PDB entry 1WOB | X-ray diffraction, 2.80 A resolution | chains A and B

Chain A (and B):
Name: Triosephosphate isomerase
Source organism: Plasmodium falciparum
Notes: EC 5.3.1.1; chain B of this document is another copy of the same molecule, construct and numbering; everything in this record applies to it too
Reference sequence: Q07412 (TPIS_PLAFA); residue numbers follow UniProt; this construct covers 1-248
Chain sequence (248 residues; numbered 1 to 248; the number before each row is that of its first residue):
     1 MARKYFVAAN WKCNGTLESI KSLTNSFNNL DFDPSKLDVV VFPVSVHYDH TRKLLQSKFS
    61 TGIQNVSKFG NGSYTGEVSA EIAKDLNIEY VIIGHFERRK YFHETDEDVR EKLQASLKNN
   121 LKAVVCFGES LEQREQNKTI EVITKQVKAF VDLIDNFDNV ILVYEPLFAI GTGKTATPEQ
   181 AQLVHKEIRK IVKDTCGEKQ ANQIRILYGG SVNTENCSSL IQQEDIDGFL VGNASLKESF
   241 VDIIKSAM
Unresolved in the structure: 1-2
Sequence notes: engineered mutation Val-163 (Ala in Q07412), Phe-168 (Trp in Q07412)
UniProt features mapped onto this chain:
  - active site: His-95 (Electrophile), Glu-165 (Proton acceptor)
  - binding site (D-glyceraldehyde 3-phosphate): Asn-10, Lys-12, Gly-171, Leu-230, Gly-232, Asn-233
Reported in the primary citation:
  - binding site for sulfate ion: Ser-73, Ser-211, Asn-233
  - conformationally variable residues (order/disorder transition): Ala-169 to Gly-173
  - catalytic residues: Lys-12, His-95, Glu-165 (citing earlier work)
  - mutagenesis - W168F: decreased catalytic activity (citing earlier work)

How chain A and chain B interact:
Residue-residue contacts - 77 pairs, chain A then chain B:
  Asn-10(A) / Thr-75(B)  hydrogen bond
  Lys-12(A) / Gly-72(B)
  Lys-12(A) / Ser-73(B)
  Lys-12(A) / Thr-75(B)
  Cys-13(A) / Asn-71(B)
  Cys-13(A) / Gly-72(B)  hydrogen bond (backbone-backbone)
  Cys-13(A) / Tyr-74(B)
  Cys-13(A) / Glu-77(B)  hydrogen bond (side chain-backbone)
  Cys-13(A) / Ser-79(B)
  Asn-14(A) / Asn-71(B)
  Asn-14(A) / Gly-72(B)  hydrogen bond (side chain-backbone)
  Asn-14(A) / Ile-82(B)
  Gly-15(A) / Ile-82(B)
  Thr-16(A) / Asp-85(B)
  Leu-17(A) / Asp-85(B)  hydrogen bond (backbone-side chain)
  Leu-17(A) / Leu-86(B)  hydrophobic
  Val-44(A) / Glu-77(B)
  Val-44(A) / Val-78(B)  hydrophobic
  Val-44(A) / Ile-82(B)  hydrophobic
  Ser-45(A) / Ser-45(B)  hydrogen bond
  Ser-45(A) / Val-46(B)
  Ser-45(A) / Val-78(B)
  Val-46(A) / Ser-45(B)
  Val-46(A) / Ile-82(B)  hydrophobic
  Val-46(A) / Leu-86(B)
  His-47(A) / Ile-82(B)
  His-47(A) / Leu-86(B)
  Lys-53(A) / Lys-53(B)
  Gln-64(A) / Thr-75(B)
  Gln-64(A) / Gly-76(B)  hydrogen bond (side chain-backbone)
  Phe-69(A) / Tyr-101(B)  hydrophobic
  Phe-69(A) / Phe-102(B)  hydrophobic
  Asn-71(A) / Cys-13(B)
  Asn-71(A) / Gly-15(B)
  Gly-72(A) / Lys-12(B)
  Gly-72(A) / Cys-13(B)  hydrogen bond (backbone-backbone)
  Gly-72(A) / Asn-14(B)  hydrogen bond (backbone-side chain)
  Ser-73(A) / Lys-12(B)
  Ser-73(A) / Glu-97(B)
  Tyr-74(A) / Cys-13(B)
  Tyr-74(A) / Glu-97(B)  hydrogen bond (backbone-side chain)
  Tyr-74(A) / Tyr-101(B)  hydrophobic
  Thr-75(A) / Asn-10(B)  hydrogen bond
  Thr-75(A) / Lys-12(B)
  Thr-75(A) / Gln-64(B)
  Thr-75(A) / His-95(B)  hydrogen bond
  Thr-75(A) / Glu-97(B)  hydrogen bond (backbone-side chain)
  Thr-75(A) / Arg-98(B)  hydrogen bond (backbone-side chain)
  Gly-76(A) / Gln-64(B)  hydrogen bond (backbone-side chain)
  Gly-76(A) / Arg-98(B)
  Glu-77(A) / Cys-13(B)  hydrogen bond (backbone-side chain)
  Glu-77(A) / Val-44(B)
  Glu-77(A) / Arg-98(B)  salt bridge
  Glu-77(A) / Phe-102(B)
  Val-78(A) / Val-44(B)  hydrophobic
  Val-78(A) / Ser-45(B)
  Ser-79(A) / Cys-13(B)  hydrogen bond (backbone-side chain)
  Ile-82(A) / Asn-14(B)
  Ile-82(A) / Gly-15(B)
  Ile-82(A) / Val-44(B)  hydrophobic
  Ile-82(A) / Val-46(B)  hydrophobic
  Ile-82(A) / His-47(B)
  Asp-85(A) / Thr-16(B)
  Asp-85(A) / Leu-17(B)  hydrogen bond (side chain-backbone)
  Leu-86(A) / Val-46(B)
  His-95(A) / Thr-75(B)
  Glu-97(A) / Ser-73(B)
  Glu-97(A) / Tyr-74(B)  hydrogen bond (side chain-backbone)
  Glu-97(A) / Thr-75(B)  hydrogen bond
  Arg-98(A) / Thr-75(B)  hydrogen bond (side chain-backbone)
  Arg-98(A) / Gly-76(B)
  Arg-98(A) / Glu-77(B)  salt bridge
  Tyr-101(A) / Ser-73(B)
  Tyr-101(A) / Tyr-74(B)  hydrophobic
  Phe-102(A) / Phe-69(B)  hydrophobic
  Phe-102(A) / Glu-77(B)
  His-103(A) / His-103(B)
Interface residues without a listed pair, chain A (38 interface residues in all): Asp-49, Ile-63, Asn-65, Gly-70, Ile-88, Asn-233
Interface residues without a listed pair, chain B (38 interface residues in all): Asp-49, Ile-63, Asn-65, Gly-70, Ile-88, Asn-233

In short:
Chain A and chain B each contribute 38 residues to their interface, with 21 hydrogen bonds and 2 salt bridges.
Polar pairs include Glu-77(A)/Arg-98(B), Asn-10(A)/Thr-75(B) and Cys-13(A)/Glu-77(B). From the paper:
catalytic residues Lys-12(A), His-95(A) and Glu-165(A); W168F of chain A reduces catalytic activity.
Chain A and chain B are both Triosephosphate isomerase (Plasmodium falciparum); the structure, Structure of a
loop6 hinge mutant of Plasmodium falciparum Triosephosphate Isomerase, W168F, complexed to sulfate, was
determined by X-ray diffraction (same publication as 1VGA and 1WOA).
